PDB entry 9OGM | electron microscopy, 3.50 A resolution | chains A and C of the 17 polymer chains in the assembly

Chain A:
Name: Envelope glycoprotein gp160
Organism: Human immunodeficiency virus 1
UniProt: chimeric construct of Q2N0S6, A0A6H1VGN1: residues 31-503 from Q2N0S6 (Q2N0S6_HV1) positions 30-504 (offset varies); residues 503-709 from A0A6H1VGN1 positions 509-706 (UniProt number = residue number - 3)
Chain sequence (735 residues; numbered 29 to 755 plus 39 insertion-coded residues; 31 numbers in that range are skipped by the numbering (no residue carries them; nothing is unmodelled there); the number before each row is that of its first residue; a row labelled like 185A-185J holds insertion residues (185A, then the next letters in order)):
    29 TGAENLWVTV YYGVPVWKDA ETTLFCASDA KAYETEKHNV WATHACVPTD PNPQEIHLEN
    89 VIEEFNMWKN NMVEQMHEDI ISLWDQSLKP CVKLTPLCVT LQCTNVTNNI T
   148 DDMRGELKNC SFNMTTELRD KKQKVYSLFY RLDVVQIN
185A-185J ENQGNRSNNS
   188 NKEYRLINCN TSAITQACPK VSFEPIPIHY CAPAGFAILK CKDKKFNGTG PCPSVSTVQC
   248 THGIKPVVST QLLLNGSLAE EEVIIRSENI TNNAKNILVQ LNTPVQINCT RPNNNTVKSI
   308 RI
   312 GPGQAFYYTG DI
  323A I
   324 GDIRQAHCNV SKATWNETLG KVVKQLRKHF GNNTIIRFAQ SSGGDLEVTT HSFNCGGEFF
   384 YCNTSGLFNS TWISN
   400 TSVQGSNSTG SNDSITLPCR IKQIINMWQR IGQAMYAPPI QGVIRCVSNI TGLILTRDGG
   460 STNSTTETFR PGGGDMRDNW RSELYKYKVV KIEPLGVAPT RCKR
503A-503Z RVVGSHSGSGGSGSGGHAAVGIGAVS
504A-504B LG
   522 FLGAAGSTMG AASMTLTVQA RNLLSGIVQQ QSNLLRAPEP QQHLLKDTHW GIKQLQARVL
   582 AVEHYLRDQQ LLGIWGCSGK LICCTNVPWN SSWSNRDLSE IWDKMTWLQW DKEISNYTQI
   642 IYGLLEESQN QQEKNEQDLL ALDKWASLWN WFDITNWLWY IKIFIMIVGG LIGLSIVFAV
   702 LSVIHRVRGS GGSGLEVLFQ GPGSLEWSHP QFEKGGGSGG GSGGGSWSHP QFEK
Disordered / not traced: 29-32, 60-63, 148-151, 185A-185J, 400-409, 503A-503Z, 504A-504B, 538-571, 662-755
Differences from the reference sequence: expression tag (29-30, 710-755); conflict Ile90 (Thr89 in Q2N0S6), Glu106 (Thr105 in Q2N0S6), Ile271 (Met270 in Q2N0S6), Leu288 (Phe287 in Q2N0S6), Val304 (Arg303 in Q2N0S6), Tyr319 (Ala316 in Q2N0S6), Asn332 (Thr330 in Q2N0S6), Gln363 (Asn361 in Q2N0S6), Cys501 (Ala498 in Q2N0S6), Ser503Z (Phe516 in A0A6H1VGN1), Pro559 (Ile556 in A0A6H1VGN1), Pro561 (Ala558 in A0A6H1VGN1), Asp568 (Leu565 in A0A6H1VGN1), His570 (Val567 in A0A6H1VGN1), His585 (Arg582 in A0A6H1VGN1), Cys605 (Thr602 in A0A6H1VGN1), Asp618 (Asn615 in A0A6H1VGN1), Lys625 (Asn622 in A0A6H1VGN1), Thr676 (Ser673 in A0A6H1VGN1), Ser696 (Arg693 in A0A6H1VGN1); linker (503E-503R)
Disulfides: Cys54-Cys74, Cys119-Cys205, Cys126-Cys196, Cys131-Cys157, Cys218-Cys247, Cys228-Cys239, Cys296-Cys331, Cys378-Cys445, Cys385-Cys418, Cys501-Cys605, Cys598-Cys604
Covalent attachments: N-acetylglucosamine (NAG) linked to Asn133, Asn137, Asn156, Asn160, Asn197, Asn234, Asn262, Asn295, Asn301, Asn339, Asn386, Asn392, Asn448; glycan linked to Asn276, Asn332

Chain C:
Name: Envelope glycoprotein gp160
Organism: Human immunodeficiency virus 1
UniProt: chimeric construct of Q2N0S6, A0A6H1VGN1: residues 31-502 from Q2N0S6 (Q2N0S6_HV1) positions 30-504 (offset varies); residues 502-709 from A0A6H1VGN1 positions 509-706 (UniProt number = residue number - 3)
Chain sequence (735 residues; numbered 29 to 755 plus 42 insertion-coded residues; 34 numbers in that range are skipped by the numbering (no residue carries them; nothing is unmodelled there); the number before each row is that of its first residue; a row labelled like 184A-184L holds insertion residues (184A, then the next letters in order)):
    29 TGAENLWVTV YYGVPVWKDA ETTLFCASDA KAYETEKHNV WATHACVPTD PNPQEIHLEN
    89 VIEEFNMWKN NMVEQMHEDI ISLWDQSLKP CVKLTPLCVT LQCTNVTNNI T
   148 DDMRGELKNC SFNMTTELRD KKQKVYSLFY RLDVVQI
184A-184L NENQGNRSNNSN
   189 KEYRLINCNT SAITQACPKV SFEPIPIHYC APAGFAILKC KDKKFNGTGP CPSVSTVQCT
   249 HGIKPVVSTQ LLLNGSLAEE EVIIRSENIT NNAKNILVQL NTPVQINCTR PNNNTVKSIR
   309 I
   312 GPGQAFYYTG DI
  323A I
   324 GDIRQAHCNV SKATWNETLG KVVKQLRKHF GNNTIIRFAQ SSGGDLEVTT HSFNCGGEFF
   384 YCNTSGLFNS TWISN
   400 TSVQGSNSTG SNDSITLPCR IKQIINMWQR IGQAMYAPPI QGVIRCVSNI TGLILTRDGG
   460 STNSTTETFR PGGGDMRDNW RSELYKYKVV KIEPLGVAPT RCK
502A-502Z RRVVGSHSGSGGSGSGGHAAVGIGAV
503A-503C SLG
   522 FLGAAGSTMG AASMTLTVQA RNLLSGIVQQ QSNLLRAPEP QQHLLKDTHW GIKQLQARVL
   582 AVEHYLRDQQ LLGIWGCSGK LICCTNVPWN SSWSNRDLSE IWDKMTWLQW DKEISNYTQI
   642 IYGLLEESQN QQEKNEQDLL ALDKWASLWN WFDITNWLWY IKIFIMIVGG LIGLSIVFAV
   702 LSVIHRVRGS GGSGLEVLFQ GPGSLEWSHP QFEKGGGSGG GSGGGSWSHP QFEK
Disordered / not traced: 29-32, 58-65, 148-152, 184A-184L, 400-409, 502A-502Z, 503A-503C, 547-572, 660-755
Differences from the reference sequence: expression tag (29-30, 710-755); conflict Ile90 (Thr89 in Q2N0S6), Glu106 (Thr105 in Q2N0S6), Ile271 (Met270 in Q2N0S6), Leu288 (Phe287 in Q2N0S6), Val304 (Arg303 in Q2N0S6), Tyr319 (Ala316 in Q2N0S6), Asn332 (Thr330 in Q2N0S6), Gln363 (Asn361 in Q2N0S6), Cys501 (Ala498 in Q2N0S6), Ser503A (Phe516 in A0A6H1VGN1), Pro559 (Ile556 in A0A6H1VGN1), Pro561 (Ala558 in A0A6H1VGN1), Asp568 (Leu565 in A0A6H1VGN1), His570 (Val567 in A0A6H1VGN1), His585 (Arg582 in A0A6H1VGN1), Cys605 (Thr602 in A0A6H1VGN1), Asp618 (Asn615 in A0A6H1VGN1), Lys625 (Asn622 in A0A6H1VGN1), Thr676 (Ser673 in A0A6H1VGN1), Ser696 (Arg693 in A0A6H1VGN1); linker (502F-502S)
Disulfides: Cys119-Cys205, Cys126-Cys196, Cys131-Cys157, Cys218-Cys247, Cys228-Cys239, Cys296-Cys331, Cys378-Cys445, Cys385-Cys418, Cys501-Cys605, Cys598-Cys604
Covalent attachments: N-acetylglucosamine (NAG) linked to Asn133, Asn137, Asn156, Asn160, Asn197, Asn234, Asn262, Asn295, Asn301, Asn386, Asn392, Asn448; glycan linked to Asn276, Asn332

Interface between chain A and chain C:
Pairs across the interface (55; chain A residue first):
  Pro124(A) with Arg166(C), hydrogen bond (backbone-side chain)
  Cys126(A) with Glu164(C); Leu165(C); Arg166(C), hydrogen bond (backbone-backbone)
  Val127(A) with Arg166(C)
  Thr128(A) with Leu165(C); Asp167(C), hydrogen bond; Lys168(C)
  Asn160(A) with Arg166(C)
  Thr162(A) with Arg166(C)
  Lys169(A) with Arg166(C)
  Ile184(A) with Leu165(C), hydrophobic
  Arg192(A) with Leu165(C)
  Cys196(A) with Pro313(C)
  Asn197(A) with Glu164(C); Arg308(C), hydrogen bond (backbone-side chain)
  Thr198(A) with Gly314(C)
  Ser199(A) with Pro313(C); Gly314(C)
  Ile573(A) with Ile573(C), hydrophobic
  Leu576(A) with Leu576(C), hydrophobic
  Gln577(A) with Gln575(C); Leu576(C)
  Val580(A) with Leu576(C), hydrophobic; Arg579(C); Val580(C), hydrophobic
  Leu581(A) with Arg579(C)
  Glu584(A) with Leu545(C); Arg579(C), salt bridge
  Leu587(A) with Leu545(C), hydrophobic; Tyr586(C), hydrophobic
  Arg588(A) with Leu545(C), hydrogen bond (side chain-backbone); Ser546(C), hydrogen bond (side chain-backbone)
  Gln591(A) with Ala541(C); Arg542(C); Leu544(C), hydrogen bond (side chain-backbone)
  Gly594(A) with Lys601(C)
  Ile595(A) with Arg542(C)
  Glu647(A) with Thr538(C); Arg542(C), salt bridge
  Glu648(A) with Thr538(C), hydrogen bond; Lys601(C); Leu602(C)
  Asn651(A) with Leu602(C)
  Gln652(A) with Ser534(C); Met535(C), hydrogen bond (side chain-backbone); Thr538(C), hydrogen bond
  Lys655(A) with Leu602(C); Ile603(C)
  Asn656(A) with Leu602(C); Ile603(C)
  Leu660(A) with Arg500(C); Cys501(C), hydrophobic; Ile603(C), hydrophobic; Cys605(C), hydrophobic
Other interface residues (no listed pair), chain A (37 interface residues in all): Met161, Glu190, Ala200, Val583, Asp659, Leu661
Other interface residues (no listed pair), chain C (32 interface residues in all): Thr536, Leu537, Val583, Leu587

In short:
The interface between chain A and chain C involves 37 residues on one side and 32 on the other; the contacts
include 10 hydrogen bonds and 2 salt bridges. Polar pairs include Glu584(A)-Arg579(C), Glu647(A)-Arg542(C) and
Pro124(A)-Arg166(C).
Both chains are Envelope glycoprotein gp160 (Human immunodeficiency virus 1). Entry 9OGM (BG505 MD39.3 Env
gp151 MPER nanodisc in complex with 10E8, BG18 and VRC01 Fabs (1x 10E8 ...) was determined by electron
microscopy, deposited together with 9OGL.
